PDB entry 4LNQ | X-ray diffraction, 2.00 A resolution | chains A and C of the 4 polymer chains in the assembly

Chain A:
Protein: Interferon-activable protein 202
From: Mus musculus
UniProt: Q9R002 (IFI2_MOUSE); residue numbers follow UniProt; this construct covers 53-245
Chain sequence (197 residues; row label = number of the first residue in the row):
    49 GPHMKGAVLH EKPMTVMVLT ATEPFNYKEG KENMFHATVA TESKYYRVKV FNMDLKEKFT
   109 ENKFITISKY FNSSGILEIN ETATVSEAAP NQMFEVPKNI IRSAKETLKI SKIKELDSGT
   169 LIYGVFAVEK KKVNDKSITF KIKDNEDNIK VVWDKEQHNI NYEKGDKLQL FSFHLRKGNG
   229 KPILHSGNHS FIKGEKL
Disordered / not traced: 244-245
Construct notes: expression tag (49-52); variant Lys92 (Gln in Q9R002), Met141 (Ile in Q9R002), Phe142 (Ile in Q9R002), Glu204 (Lys in Q9R002)
Curated features (UniProtKB/Swiss-Prot):
  - region: Met82 to Thr89 (Required for homomultimerization)
  - site: His84 (Mediates interaction with TP53BP1)
  - mutagenesis: Lys53 (K53A: Reduced DNA-binding. Strongly reduces affinity for DNA; when associated with A-48 and W-54), Gly54 (G54W: Strongly reduces affinity for DNA; when associated with A-48 and A-53), Lys76 (K76A: Strongly reduces affinity for DNA; when associated with A-79 and A-236), Lys79 (K79A: Strongly reduces affinity for DNA; when associated with A-76 and A-236), His84 (H84F: Loss of interaction with TP53BP1; when associated with F-283; H84G: Abolished homomultimerization), Arg150 (R150E: Does not affect DNA-binding), Ser166 (S166A: Strongly reduces affinity for DNA; when associated with; S166E: Reduced DNA-binding), Lys180 (K180E: Abolished DNA-binding), Asn182 to Ser185 (Strongly reduces affinity for DNA), Asn182 (N182E: Abolished DNA-binding), Lys184 (K184E: Does not affect DNA-binding), Ser185 (S185E: Abolished DNA-binding), 10 further mutagenesis entries in UniProt
From the paper describing this entry:
  - binding site for 20bp DNA: Lys180, Asn182, Lys184, Ser185, Thr187, Lys198
  - binding site for 20bp DNA (chain C): Lys53, Ser166, His222, Arg224, Lys225, Gly226, Ser234, Asn236
  - mutagenesis - K180E, N182E, S185E, T187E, K198E: abolished binding to dsDNA
  - mutagenesis - R150E, K184E: unchanged binding to DNA
  - mutagenesis - S166E, H222E, R224E: decreased binding to DNA

Chain C:
Molecule: 20bp DNA
Sequence (20 nucleotides; row label = number of the first residue in the row):
     1 CCATCAAAGA TCTTTGATGG

How chain A and chain C interact:
Pairs across the interface - 13 pairs, chain A then chain C:
  Lys53(A) - DT4(C)  phosphate contact
  Lys53(A) - DC5(C)  salt bridge to the phosphate
  Ser166(A) - DA6(C)  hydrogen bond to the phosphate
  Ser166(A) - DA7(C)  hydrogen bond to the phosphate
  Gly167(A) - DA6(C)  phosphate contact
  His222(A) - DA6(C)  salt bridge to the phosphate
  Arg224(A) - DC5(C)  sugar contact
  Arg224(A) - DA6(C)  salt bridge to the phosphate
  Arg224(A) - DA7(C)  phosphate contact
  Lys225(A) - DA7(C)  hydrogen bond to the phosphate
  Gly226(A) - DA7(C)  hydrogen bond to the phosphate
  Gly226(A) - DA8(C)  phosphate contact
  Asn227(A) - DA8(C)  phosphate contact
Interface residues without a listed pair, chain A (9 interface residues in all): Leu223

In short:
Chain A and chain C form an interface of 9 and 5 residues respectively; the contacts include 4 hydrogen bonds
and 3 salt bridges. Polar contacts include Ser166(A)-DA6(C), Ser166(A)-DA7(C) and Lys225(A)-DA7(C). From the
paper: a binding site for 20bp DNA (chain C) at Lys53(A), Ser166(A) and His222(A) among others; K180E, N182E
and S185E of chain A, among others, abolish binding to dsDNA; 10 substitutions were tested in all.
Chain A is Interferon-activable protein 202 (Mus musculus) and chain C is 20bp DNA; the structure, Crystal
structure of Ifi202 HINa domain in complex with 20bp dsDNA, was determined by X-ray diffraction.
